Entry 3OUQ (X-ray diffraction, 2.60 A resolution); this record covers chain A.

Chain A:
Name: Cytochrome c family protein
Source organism: Geobacter sulfurreducens
Notes: fragment: N-terminal hexaheme fragment
Reference sequence: Q74BP5 (Q74BP5_GEOSL); residues 1-161 here correspond to UniProt positions 26-186 (UniProt number = residue number + 25)
Sequence (161 residues; numbered 1 to 161; the number before each row is that of its first residue):
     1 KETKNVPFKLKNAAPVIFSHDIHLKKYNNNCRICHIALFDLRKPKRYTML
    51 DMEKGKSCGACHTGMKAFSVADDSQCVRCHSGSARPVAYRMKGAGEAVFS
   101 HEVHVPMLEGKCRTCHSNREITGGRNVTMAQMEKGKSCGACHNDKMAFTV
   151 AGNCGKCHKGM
Disordered / not traced: 1-2
Covalent attachments: heme c (HEC) linked to Cys31, Cys34, Cys58, Cys61, Cys76, Cys79, Cys112, Cys115, Cys138, Cys141, Cys154, Cys157
Metal / ion sites: heme c Fe (6 sites), coordinated by His20, His23, His35, Met49, His62, His80, His101, His104, His116, Met129, His142, His158
Residues lining bound ligands:
  - heme c (HEC), molecule 1: Val6, Phe8, Phe18, His20, His23, Leu24, Asn29, Asn30, His35, Phe39, Leu41, Pro44
  - heme c (HEC), molecule 2: Phe8, Val16, Phe18, Ile22, His23, Lys26, Tyr27, Ile33, Leu38, Phe39, Ser57, His62, Lys66, Ala67, Phe68, Arg78
  - heme c (HEC), molecule 3: Phe8, Leu10, Val16, Lys45, Arg46, Tyr47, Thr48, Met49, Leu50, Met52, His62, Phe68, Ser69, Val70, Ala71, Asp72, Asp73, Gln75, His80, Arg113, His116
  - heme c (HEC), molecule 4: Leu10, Lys11, Asn12, Ala13, His80, Gly82, Ser83, Ala84, Val87, Tyr89, Phe99, His101, His104, Val105, Leu108, Gly110, Lys111, His116
  - heme c (HEC), molecule 5: Tyr89, Val98, Phe99, Val103, His104, Leu108, Thr114, Ile121, Ser137, His142, Met146, Ala147, Phe148, Lys156
  - heme c (HEC), molecule 6: Tyr89, Met91, Lys92, Gly93, Ala94, Ala97, Arg125, Asn126, Val127, Thr128, Met129, Ala130, Met132, His142, Phe148, Thr149, Val150, Ala151, Gly152, Asn153, His158, Met161

Overview:
Heme c is covalently linked to Cys34, Cys61, Cys76, Cys115, Cys138 and Cys154. His20 and His35 form the heme c
Fe site.
Chain A is Cytochrome c family protein (Geobacter sulfurreducens); the structure, Structure of N-terminal
hexaheme fragment of GSU1996, was determined by X-ray diffraction, deposited together with 3OUE and 3OV0.
